9CMC - chains C and D of the 5 polymer chains in the assembly; structure by X-ray diffraction, 2.95 A resolution.

# Chain C
Molecule: Fab 22S1 heavy chain
Source organism: Homo sapiens
Notes: antibody fragment or engineered binder
Chain sequence (228 residues; numbered 1 to 235 plus 1 insertion-coded residue; 8 numbers in that range are skipped by the numbering (no residue carries them; nothing is unmodelled there); the number before each row is that of its first residue):
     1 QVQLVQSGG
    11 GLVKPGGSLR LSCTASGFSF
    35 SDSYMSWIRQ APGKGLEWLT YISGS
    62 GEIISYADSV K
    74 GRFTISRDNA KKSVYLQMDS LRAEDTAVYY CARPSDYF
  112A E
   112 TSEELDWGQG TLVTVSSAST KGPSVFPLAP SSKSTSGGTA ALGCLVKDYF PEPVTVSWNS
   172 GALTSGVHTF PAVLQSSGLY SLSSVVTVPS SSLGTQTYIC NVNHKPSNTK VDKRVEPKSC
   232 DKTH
Unresolved in the structure: 143-148, 231-235
Disulfide bonds: Cys23-Cys104, Cys155-Cys211

# Chain D
Molecule: Fab 22S1 light chain
Source organism: Homo sapiens
Notes: antibody fragment or engineered binder
Chain sequence (214 residues; numbered 1 to 234; 20 numbers in that range are skipped by the numbering (no residue carries them; nothing is unmodelled there); the number before each row is that of its first residue):
     1 EIVMTQSPSS LSASVGDRVT ITCRASQSI
    36 STYLNWYQQK PGKAPNLLIY AA
    65 SSLHSGVP
    74 SRFRGSG
    83 SGTDFTLTIT SLQPDDFATY YCHQSYS
   114 APRTFGQGTK LEIKRTVAAP SVFIFPPSDE QLKSGTASVV CLLNNFYPRE AKVQWKVDNA
   174 LQSGNSQESV TEQDSKDSTY SLSSTLTLSK ADYEKHKVYA CEVTHQGLSS PVTKSFNRGE
   234 C
Disulfide bonds: Cys23-Cys104, Cys154-Cys214

# Interface between chain C and chain D
Contacting residue pairs (67; chain C residue first):
  Ile42(C) with Phe118(D), hydrophobic
  Gln44(C) with Gln44(D), hydrogen bond; Tyr103(D)
  Gly49(C) with Tyr103(D)
  Leu50(C) with Gln44(D); Pro50(D), hydrophobic; Tyr103(D), hydrophobic; Phe118(D)
  Trp52(C) with Pro115(D), hydrophobic; Arg116(D); Phe118(D)
  Tyr55(C) with Ala114(D); Arg116(D)
  Ser66(C) with Ala114(D); Pro115(D)
  Tyr67(C) with Pro115(D)
  Ala68(C) with Glu1(D); Pro115(D), hydrophobic
  Asp69(C) with Glu1(D), hydrogen bond (backbone-side chain)
  Tyr103(C) with Lys48(D); Ala49(D), hydrophobic
  Thr112(C) with Tyr38(D); Ser107(D), hydrogen bond (backbone-side chain); Arg116(D)
  Glu112A(C) with Arg116(D), hydrogen bond (backbone-side chain)
  Ser113(C) with Arg116(D), hydrogen bond (backbone-side chain)
  Glu114(C) with Asn40(D); Tyr42(D); Leu52(D); Tyr55(D); Arg116(D)
  Glu115(C) with Tyr42(D), hydrogen bond (backbone-side chain); His105(D), salt bridge; Arg116(D), salt bridge
  Leu116(C) with Leu52(D), hydrophobic; His68(D)
  Trp118(C) with Ala49(D), hydrophobic; Pro50(D)
  Phe137(C) with Ser141(D); Gln144(D)
  Pro138(C) with Ser141(D)
  Leu139(C) with Phe138(D)
  Ala140(C) with Phe138(D)
  Ala152(C) with Phe136(D), hydrophobic; Phe138(D)
  Leu153(C) with Phe138(D), hydrophobic
  Leu156(C) with Ser151(D)
  Lys158(C) with Gln144(D); Ser151(D)
  His179(C) with Asn157(D), hydrogen bond; Asn158(D), hydrogen bond; Ser194(D), hydrogen bond
  Phe181(C) with Leu155(D), hydrophobic; Ser182(D); Thr184(D); Ser194(D); Leu195(D); Ser196(D)
  Pro182(C) with Ser182(D), hydrogen bond (backbone-side chain); Val183(D)
  Val184(C) with Gln180(D); Glu181(D)
  Leu185(C) with Gln180(D)
  Gln186(C) with Gln180(D)
  Val196(C) with Leu155(D), hydrophobic
  Lys229(C) with Cys234(D)
  Ser230(C) with Cys234(D)
Also at the interface, not in a pair above, chain C (42 interface residues in all): Lys48, Glu51, Ser70, Gly119, Thr150, Ala151, Ser194
Also at the interface, not in a pair above, chain D (40 interface residues in all): Asp142, Glu143, Thr149, Val153, Asp187

# Overview
42 residues of chain C and 40 residues of chain D are in contact; the contacts include 10 hydrogen bonds and 2
salt bridges. Polar pairs include Glu115(C)-His105(D), Glu115(C)-Arg116(D) and Gln44(C)-Gln44(D).
Chain C is Fab 22S1 heavy chain and chain D is Fab 22S1 light chain, both from Homo sapiens; the structure,
Crystal structure of the peanut allergen Ara h 2 with two human derived Fab antibodies 22S1 ..., was
determined by X-ray diffraction.
